4YNB - chain A; structure by X-ray diffraction, 2.00 A resolution.

== Chain A ==
Protein: Aminodeoxyfutalosine nucleosidase
Organism: Helicobacter pylori
Notes: EC 3.2.2.30, 3.2.2.9
UniProtKB: Q9ZMY2 (MQMTN_HELPJ); residues 3-231 here correspond to UniProt positions 2-230 (UniProt number = residue number - 1)
Chain sequence (245 residues; each row starts with the number of its first residue; numbers below 1 keep their minus sign (Met-13 is residue -13)):
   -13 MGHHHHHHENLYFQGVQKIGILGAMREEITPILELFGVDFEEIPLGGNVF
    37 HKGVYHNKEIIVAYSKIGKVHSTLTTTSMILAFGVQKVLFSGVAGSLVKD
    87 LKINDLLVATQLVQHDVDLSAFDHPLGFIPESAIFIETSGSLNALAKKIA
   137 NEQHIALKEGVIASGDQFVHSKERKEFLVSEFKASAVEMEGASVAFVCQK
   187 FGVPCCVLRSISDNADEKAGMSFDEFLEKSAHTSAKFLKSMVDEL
Not modelled in the structure: -13 to 1
Sequence notes: initiating methionine (-13); expression tag (-12 to 2)
Swiss-Prot annotation at these positions:
  - active site: Glu14 (Proton acceptor), Asp199 (Proton donor)
  - binding site (substrate): Gly81, Val155, Met175, Glu176
Ligand contacts: 4EH ((3R,4S)-1-[(4-amino-5H-pyrrolo[3,2-d]pyrimidin-7-yl)methyl]-4-[(pyrazin-2-ylsulfanyl)methyl]pyrrolidin-3-ol): Ala10, Met11, Glu14, Ile53, Val79, Ala80, Gly81, Leu105, Phe108, His110, Pro116, Gln153, Phe154, Val155, Val173, Glu174, Met175, Glu176, Arg195, Ser198, Asp199, Ala201, Ala205, Phe209

== Overview ==
Ligands of chain A: compound 4EH. UniProt lists active-site residues Glu14 and Asp199 and 4 substrate-binding
residues.
Chain A is Aminodeoxyfutalosine nucleosidase (Helicobacter pylori); the structure, Crystal structure of
Helicobacter pylori 5'-methylthioadenosine/S-adenosyl homocysteine nucleosidase (MTAN) complexed with
pyrazinylthio-DADMe-Immucillin-A, was determined by X-ray diffraction, deposited together with 4WKN, 4WKO,
4WKP and 4YO8.
